5T0E - chains A and F of the 6 polymer chains in the assembly; structure by X-ray diffraction, 2.09 A resolution.

== Chain A ==
Name: Hemagglutinin
From: H6N1 subtype
UniProt: A0A0J9X268 (A0A0J9X268_9INFA); residues -1 to 331 here correspond to UniProt positions 1-333 (UniProt number = residue number + 2)
Chain sequence (333 residues; row label = number of the first residue in the row; numbers below 1 keep their minus sign (Ala-1 is residue -1)):
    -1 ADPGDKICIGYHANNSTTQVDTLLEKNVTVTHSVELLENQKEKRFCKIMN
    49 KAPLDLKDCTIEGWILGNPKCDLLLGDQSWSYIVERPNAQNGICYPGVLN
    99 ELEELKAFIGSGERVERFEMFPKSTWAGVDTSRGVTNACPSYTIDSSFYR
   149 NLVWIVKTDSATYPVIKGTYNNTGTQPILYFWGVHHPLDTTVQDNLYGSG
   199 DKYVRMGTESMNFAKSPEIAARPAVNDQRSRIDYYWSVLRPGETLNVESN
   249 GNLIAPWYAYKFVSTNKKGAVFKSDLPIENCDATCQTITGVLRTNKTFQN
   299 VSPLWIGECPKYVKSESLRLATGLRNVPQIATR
Unresolved in the structure: -1 to 0, 331
Sequence notes: engineered mutation Asp225 (Gly227 in A0A0J9X268)
Disulfide bonds: Cys44-Cys279, Cys57-Cys69, Cys92-Cys137, Cys283-Cys307
Covalent attachments: N-acetylglucosamine (NAG) linked to Asn25, Asn169
From the paper describing this entry:
  - binding site for beta-D-galactopyranose: Asp225
  - mutagenesis - A222K/G225D, G225D: increased binding to human-type receptors
  - mutagenesis - G225D: abolished binding to avian-type receptors
  - mutagenesis - G225D: increased binding to human trachea epithelium
  - mutagenesis - G225D: abolished binding to chicken trachea
  - mutagenesis - G225D: decreased stability
  - mutagenesis - L186P, L186S, Q226L: decreased binding to avian-type receptors

== Chain F ==
Name: Hemagglutinin HA2 chain
From: H6N1 subtype
UniProt: A0A0J9X267 (A0A0J9X267_9INFA); residue numbers follow UniProt; this construct covers 1-180
Chain sequence (180 residues; row label = number of the first residue in the row):
     1 GIFGAIAGFIEGGWTGMIDGWYGYHHENSQGSGYAADRESTQKAIDGITN
    51 KVNSIINKMNTQFEAVDHEFSNLERRIGNLNKRMEDGFLDVWTYNAELLV
   101 LLENERTLDLHDANVKNLYEKVKSQLRDNANDLGNGCFEFWHKCDNECME
   151 SVKNGTYDYPKYQKESKLNRQGIEGRLVPR
Unresolved in the structure: 173-180
Disulfide bonds: Cys144-Cys148

== Interface between chain A and chain F ==
Pairs across the interface - 12 pairs, chain A then chain F:
  Thr20(A) with Asn50(F)
  Leu21(A) with Asn50(F), hydrogen bond (backbone-side chain); Lys51(F), hydrogen bond (backbone-backbone); Ser54(F); Glu103(F); Arg106(F)
  Leu22(A) with Gly47(F); Asn50(F); Lys51(F); Leu110(F), hydrophobic
  Glu23(A) with Asn50(F)
  Lys24(A) with Asn50(F)
Interface residues without a listed pair, chain F (9 interface residues in all): Asp46, Ile48

== Summary ==
5 residues of chain A and 9 residues of chain F are in contact; the contacts include 2 hydrogen bonds. Polar
contacts include Leu21(A)-Asn50(F) and Leu21(A)-Lys51(F). The paper reports a binding site for
beta-D-galactopyranose at Asp225(A); L186P, L186S and Q226L of chain A reduce binding to avian-type receptors;
5 substitutions were tested in all.
Chain A is Hemagglutinin and chain F is Hemagglutinin HA2 chain, both from H6N1 subtype; the structure,
Crystal structure of H6 hemagglutinin G225D mutant from Taiwan (2013) H6N1 influenza virus in complex with
..., was determined by X-ray diffraction (same publication as 5T08, 5T0B and 5T0D).
